7O25 - chain A; structure by X-ray diffraction, 1.34 A resolution.

== Chain A ==
Name: [FeFe] hydrogenase maturase subunit HydE
From: Thermotoga maritima
Notes: EC 1.8.-.-
UniProtKB: Q9X0Z6 (HYDE_THEMA); residue numbers follow UniProt; this construct covers 2-348
Chain sequence (358 residues; numbered -9 to 348; the number before each row is that of its first residue; numbers below 1 keep their minus sign (Met-9 is residue -9)):
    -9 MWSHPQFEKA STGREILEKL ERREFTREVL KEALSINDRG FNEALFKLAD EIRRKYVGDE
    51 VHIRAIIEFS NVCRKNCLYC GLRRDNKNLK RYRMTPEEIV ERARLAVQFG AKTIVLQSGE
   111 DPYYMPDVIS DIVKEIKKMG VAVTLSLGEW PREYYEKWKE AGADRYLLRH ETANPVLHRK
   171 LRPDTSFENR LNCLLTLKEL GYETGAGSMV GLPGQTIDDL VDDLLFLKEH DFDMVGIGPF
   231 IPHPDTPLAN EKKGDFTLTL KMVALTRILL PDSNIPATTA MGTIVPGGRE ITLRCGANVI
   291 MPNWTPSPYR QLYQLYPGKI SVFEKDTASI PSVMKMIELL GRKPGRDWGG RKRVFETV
Not modelled in the structure: 347-348
Construct notes: initiating methionine (-9); expression tag (-8 to 1); engineered mutation Ser311 (Cys in Q9X0Z6), Ser319 (Cys in Q9X0Z6), Ser322 (Cys in Q9X0Z6)
Curated features (UniProtKB/Swiss-Prot):
  - binding site ([4Fe-4S] cluster): Cys63, Cys67, Cys70
  - mutagenesis: Cys63 (C63A: Eliminates binding of one iron-sulfur cluster; when associated with A-67 and A-70), Cys67 (C67A: Eliminates binding of one iron-sulfur cluster; when associated with A-63 and A-70), Cys70 (C70A: Eliminates binding of one iron-sulfur cluster; when associated with A-63 and A-67)
Metal / ion sites: 4Fe-4S cluster Fe: Cys63, Cys67, Cys70 (together with S-adenosylmethionine, methionine)
Ligand contacts:
  - S-adenosyl-L-cysteine / carbon monoxide / cyanide ion / cysteine / methionine / S-adenosylmethionine: Ile56, Tyr69, Cys70, Leu72, Val105, Gln107, Ser108, Gly109, Glu110, Ser136, Leu137, Gly138, Leu157, Leu158, Arg159, Glu161, Arg180, Met199, Gly226, Pro229, Phe230, Ile231, Pro266, Ala267, Thr268, Thr269, Ala270, Met291, Tyr303, Leu305, Tyr306, Lys309
  - CPS (3-[(3-cholamidopropyl)dimethylammonio]-1-propanesulfonate), molecule 1: Arg4, Leu7, Glu8, Glu11, Ala34, Lys37, Leu38, Glu41
  - CPS, molecule 2: Glu33, Phe36, Lys37, Asp40, Ile281, Arg284, Cys285
  - pyruvic acid (PYR): Leu68, Pro237, Leu238, Glu241
  - 4Fe-4S cluster (SF4): Cys63, Lys65, Asn66, Cys67, Tyr69, Cys70, Leu72, Arg73, Gly109, Glu110, Arg172
  - tris(hydroxyethyl)aminomethane (TAM): Asp337, Trp338, Gly339, Gly340, Lys342
What the authors report for this chain:
  - conformationally variable residues (side-chain flip): Leu157, Arg159, Thr269

== Summary ==
Bound to chain A: S-adenosyl-L-cysteine / carbon monoxide / cyanide ion / cysteine / methionine /
S-adenosylmethionine, pyruvic acid, compound CPS, tris(hydroxyethyl)aminomethane and 4Fe-4S cluster. Cys63,
Cys67 and Cys70 coordinate a 4Fe-4S cluster Fe ion. Curated annotation (UniProt) lists 3 [4Fe-4S]
cluster-binding residues and 3 mutagenesis sites. The paper reports conformational variability at Leu157,
Arg159 and Thr269.
Chain A is [FeFe] hydrogenase maturase subunit HydE (Thermotoga maritima); the structure, Complex-B bound
[FeFe]-hydrogenase maturase HydE from T. maritima (reaction triggered in the crystal), was determined by X-ray
diffraction, deposited together with 7O1O, 7O1P, 7O1S, 7O1T and 7O26.
